Entry 6HXI (X-ray diffraction, 2.10 A resolution); this record covers chains A and D of the 4 polymer chains in the assembly.

[Chain A]
Protein: Citrate lyase, subunit 1
Organism: Methanosaeta concilii
Notes: EC 2.3.3.8
Reference sequence: A0A0W8FB26 (A0A0W8FB26_9ZZZZ); residue numbers follow UniProt; this construct covers 1-421
Sequence (421 residues; row label = number of the first residue in the row):
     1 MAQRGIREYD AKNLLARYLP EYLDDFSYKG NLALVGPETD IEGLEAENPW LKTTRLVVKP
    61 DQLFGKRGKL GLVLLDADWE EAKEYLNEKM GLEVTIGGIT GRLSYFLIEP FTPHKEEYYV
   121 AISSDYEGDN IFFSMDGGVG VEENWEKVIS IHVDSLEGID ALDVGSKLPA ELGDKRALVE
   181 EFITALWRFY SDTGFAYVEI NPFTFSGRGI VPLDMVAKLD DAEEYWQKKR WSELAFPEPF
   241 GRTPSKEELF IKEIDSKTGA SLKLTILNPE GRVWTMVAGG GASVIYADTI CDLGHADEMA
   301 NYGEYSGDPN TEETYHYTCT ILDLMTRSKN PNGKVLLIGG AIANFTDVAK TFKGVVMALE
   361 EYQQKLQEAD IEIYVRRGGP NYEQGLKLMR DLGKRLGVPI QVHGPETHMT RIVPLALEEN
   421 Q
Disordered / not traced: 1, 40-55, 66-71, 136-146, 206-209, 420-421
Bound ions: Na+: Asp-255, Thr-258, Ala-260
Small-molecule neighbours:
  - coenzyme A (COA): Gly-259, Gly-307, Phe-345
  - citrate anion (FLC): Ala-278, Gly-279, Gly-280, Ser-306, Gly-307, Asp-308, Ala-341, Ala-343, Asn-344, Phe-345, Thr-346, Arg-377

[Chain D]
Protein: Succinyl-CoA ligase (ADP-forming) subunit alpha
Organism: Methanosaeta concilii
Notes: EC 6.2.1.5
Reference sequence: A0A1V4VDZ9 (A0A1V4VDZ9_9EURY); residue numbers follow UniProt; this construct covers 1-622
Sequence (631 residues; each row starts with the number of its first residue):
     1 MSRKDYVLFD INTKAFVYGY QTNAIQRMLD FDYVCKRSSP SISAIINPSR AGIHKAFWGT
    61 KEIILPMYKT IPLAALAYPE ADVMVNFASH RSAFETTMEA LKEDTIRIVA VIAEGVPERQ
   121 SRVMAATARK LDKIVIGPAT VGGMTAGAFR IGNTAGTIEN IIASKLYRPG CVGFVSKSGG
   181 MLNEAFNIIS RNSDGIYEGV AIGGDRYPGS NMLDHILRYE RNPAIKMIAC LGELGGEDEY
   241 MIIQALKEKK ITKPLVAWVT GTCSPYLPAS VQFGHAGAKA NTEKETAQAK NDAFRQAGAY
   301 VPRSFDDYGE MVRQVYDMLL TRGIVQKFDE PEVPRIPTDY SKALATGDIR KPTTFICTIS
   361 DDSGEELLYA GKKLSDVLDR KMGIGGVIGL LWFKKELPEY AAHFIELVIQ IVADHGPAVS
   421 GAHNAIVASC AGKDLISSLC SGLLTIGPRF GGAIDDAARE FKRAQETGLA PEQFVGEMKK
   481 KGINIPGIGH KIKSVKNPDK RVQLLISYAR ANFPSTELLN YALQVEELTT AKKGNLILNV
   541 DGCIGILFID LMSSCGAFSK EEIDEVVRLG YLNGLFALGR SIGLIGHILD QKRLGSRLYR
   601 HPAEDIAYMM PSEEEIQCKR DRGGSHHHHH H
Disordered / not traced: 1-3, 620-631
Differences from the reference sequence: expression tag (623-631)
Small-molecule neighbours:
  - coenzyme A (COA): Gln-21, Phe-87, Ala-88, Ser-89, Arg-91, Ser-92, Ile-112, Ala-113, Glu-114, Ala-139, Thr-140, Val-141, Gly-179, Lys-479, Asn-484, Ile-485, Ile-488, Thr-529, Lys-532, Lys-533, Leu-536
  - citrate anion (FLC): Val-141, Ser-178, Gly-179, Gly-180
  - succinic acid (SIN): Trp-392, Phe-393, Lys-394, Lys-395, Phe-558, Glu-562, Tyr-571, Arg-593

[How chain A and chain D interact]
Contacting residue pairs (97):
  Ala-2(A) / Gln-272(D)
  Ala-2(A) / Ala-276(D)
  Gln-3(A) / Glu-118(D)  hydrogen bond
  Gln-3(A) / Arg-206(D)
  Ser-124(A) / Arg-122(D)  hydrogen bond
  Ser-124(A) / Tyr-207(D)  hydrogen bond (backbone-side chain)
  Asp-125(A) / Arg-122(D)
  Asp-125(A) / Tyr-207(D)
  Tyr-126(A) / Arg-206(D)
  Tyr-126(A) / Pro-208(D)
  Tyr-126(A) / Asn-211(D)
  Tyr-126(A) / Glu-237(D)
  Tyr-126(A) / Asp-238(D)  hydrogen bond (side chain-backbone)
  Gly-128(A) / Arg-122(D)
  Asp-129(A) / Arg-119(D)  salt bridge
  Asp-129(A) / Arg-122(D)  salt bridge
  Ser-155(A) / Arg-122(D)
  Ser-155(A) / Ala-126(D)
  Leu-156(A) / Val-123(D)
  Leu-156(A) / Ala-126(D)
  Leu-156(A) / Thr-127(D)
  Leu-156(A) / Lys-130(D)
  Ser-191(A) / Arg-119(D)  hydrogen bond
  Lys-218(A) / Asn-281(D)
  Asp-220(A) / Pro-117(D)
  Asp-220(A) / Glu-118(D)  hydrogen bond (side chain-backbone)
  Ala-222(A) / Gly-115(D)
  Ala-222(A) / Val-116(D)
  Ala-222(A) / Pro-117(D)
  Glu-223(A) / Pro-117(D)
  Tyr-225(A) / Arg-91(D)
  Trp-226(A) / His-90(D)
  Trp-226(A) / Arg-91(D)
  Trp-226(A) / Pro-117(D)  hydrophobic
  Trp-226(A) / Gln-120(D)
  Pro-239(A) / Ser-270(D)
  Ser-261(A) / Glu-114(D)
  Lys-263(A) / Phe-273(D)  hydrogen bond (side chain-backbone)
  Lys-263(A) / Gly-274(D)  hydrogen bond (side chain-backbone)
  Leu-267(A) / Leu-267(D)  hydrophobic
  Leu-267(A) / Val-271(D)  hydrophobic
  Gly-280(A) / His-275(D)
  Gly-281(A) / Ser-178(D)
  Gly-281(A) / Met-181(D)
  Gly-281(A) / His-275(D)
  Ala-282(A) / Met-181(D)
  Val-284(A) / Thr-260(D)
  Val-284(A) / Gly-261(D)
  Val-284(A) / Phe-273(D)  hydrophobic
  Ile-285(A) / Met-181(D)  hydrophobic
  Ile-285(A) / Thr-260(D)
  Ile-285(A) / Phe-305(D)  hydrophobic
  Ala-287(A) / Cys-263(D)
  Asp-288(A) / Thr-260(D)
  Asp-288(A) / Gly-261(D)  hydrogen bond (side chain-backbone)
  Asp-288(A) / Thr-262(D)  hydrogen bond (side chain-backbone)
  Asp-288(A) / Cys-263(D)  hydrogen bond (side chain-backbone)
  Cys-291(A) / Cys-263(D)  hydrophobic
  Cys-291(A) / Tyr-266(D)  hydrophobic
  Asp-292(A) / Thr-262(D)
  Asp-292(A) / Arg-303(D)  salt bridge
  Ala-296(A) / Tyr-266(D)  hydrophobic
  Tyr-302(A) / Phe-273(D)
  Tyr-302(A) / Gly-274(D)  hydrogen bond (side chain-backbone)
  Glu-304(A) / Gly-274(D)
  Ala-341(A) / Gly-180(D)
  Ala-341(A) / Met-181(D)  hydrophobic
  Ala-341(A) / Glu-184(D)
  Ile-342(A) / Asn-160(D)
  Ile-342(A) / Gly-180(D)
  Ile-342(A) / Asn-183(D)  hydrogen bond (backbone-side chain)
  Ile-342(A) / Glu-184(D)  hydrogen bond (backbone-side chain)
  Ile-342(A) / Asn-187(D)
  Ala-343(A) / Asn-183(D)  hydrogen bond (backbone-side chain)
  Asn-344(A) / Val-141(D)
  Asn-344(A) / Asn-153(D)
  Asn-344(A) / Thr-154(D)
  Asn-344(A) / Ala-155(D)  hydrogen bond (side chain-backbone)
  Asn-344(A) / Gly-156(D)
  Asn-344(A) / Gly-179(D)  hydrogen bond (side chain-backbone)
  Asn-344(A) / Gly-180(D)
  Asn-344(A) / Asn-183(D)
  Phe-345(A) / Arg-27(D)
  Phe-345(A) / Val-141(D)  hydrophobic
  Phe-345(A) / Asn-153(D)
  Arg-376(A) / Glu-184(D)  salt bridge
  Pro-380(A) / Arg-27(D)
  Pro-380(A) / Thr-157(D)
  Asn-381(A) / Lys-342(D)
  Gln-384(A) / Ala-345(D)
  Gln-384(A) / Thr-346(D)
  Lys-387(A) / Thr-346(D)  hydrogen bond (side chain-backbone)
  Pro-405(A) / Arg-191(D)  hydrogen bond (backbone-side chain)
  Glu-406(A) / Arg-191(D)
  His-408(A) / Asp-306(D)  salt bridge
  Met-409(A) / Met-181(D)  hydrophobic
  Thr-410(A) / Asp-306(D)
Interface residues without a listed pair, chain A (52 interface residues in all): Trp-187, Ala-196, Gly-259, Thr-289, Gly-379
Interface residues without a listed pair, chain D (60 interface residues in all): Ile-188, Met-241, Pro-268, Ser-304

[In short]
The interface between chain A and chain D involves 52 residues on one side and 60 on the other; the contacts
include 19 hydrogen bonds and 5 salt bridges. Polar contacts include Asp-129(A)/Arg-119(D),
Asp-129(A)/Arg-122(D) and Asp-292(A)/Arg-303(D).
Here chain A is Citrate lyase, subunit 1 and chain D is Succinyl-CoA ligase (ADP-forming) subunit alpha, both
from Methanosaeta concilii. Entry 6HXI (Structure of ATP citrate lyase from Methanothrix soehngenii in complex
with citrate and coenzyme A) was determined by X-ray diffraction together with 6HXJ and 6HXQ from the same
study.
